Entry 5MTK (X-ray diffraction, 2.53 A resolution); this record covers chains A and B.

[Chain A]
Protein: Caspase-1
Source organism: Homo sapiens
Notes: EC 3.4.22.36
UniProt: P29466 (CASP1_HUMAN); residues 120-297 here = UniProt positions 120-297
Sequence (179 residues; each row starts with the number of its first residue):
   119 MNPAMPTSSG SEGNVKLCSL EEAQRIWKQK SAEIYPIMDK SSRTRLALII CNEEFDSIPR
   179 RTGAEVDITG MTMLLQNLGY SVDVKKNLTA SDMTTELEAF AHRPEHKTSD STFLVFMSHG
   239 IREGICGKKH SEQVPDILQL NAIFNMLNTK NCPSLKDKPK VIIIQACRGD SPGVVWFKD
Not modelled in the structure: 119-127, 146-148, 297
Differences from the reference sequence: initiating methionine (119)
Small-molecule neighbours: N7N ((3S)-3-[[(3S,6S,10AS)-6-(isoquinolin-1-ylcarbonylamino)-5-oxidanylidene-2,3,6,7,8,9,10,10A-octahydro-1H-pyrrolo[1,2-a]azocin-3-yl]carbonylamino]-4-oxidanyl-butanoic acid): R179, S236, H237, Q283, A284, C285
Swiss-Prot annotation at these positions:
  - active site: H237, C285
  - cross-link: K134 (Glycyl lysine isopeptide (Lys-Gly) (interchain with G-Cter in ubiquitin))
  - mutagenesis: C285 (C285A/S: Loss of protease activity. Loss of SPHK2 cleavage and release in apoptotic cells), W294 (W294A: Mediates autoprocessing but is unable to interact with Gasdermin-D (GSDMD) and mediate its cleavage), D297 (D297N: In IDL(uncl); abolished cleavage in the interdomain region; when associated with 315-N-N-316)

[Chain B]
Protein: Caspase-1
Source organism: Homo sapiens
Notes: EC 3.4.22.36
UniProt: P29466 (CASP1_HUMAN); numbering as in UniProt (aligned over 317-404)
Sequence (89 residues; numbered 316 to 404; the number before each row is that of its first residue):
   316 MAIKKAHIEK DFIAFCSSTP DNVSWRHPTM GSVFIGRLIE HMQEYACSCD VEEIFRKVRF
   376 SFEQPDGRAQ MPTTERVTLT RCFYLFPGH
Not modelled in the structure: 316-317
Differences from the reference sequence: initiating methionine (316)
Small-molecule neighbours: N7N ((3S)-3-[[(3S,6S,10AS)-6-(isoquinolin-1-ylcarbonylamino)-5-oxidanylidene-2,3,6,7,8,9,10,10A-octahydro-1H-pyrrolo[1,2-a]azocin-3-yl]carbonylamino]-4-oxidanyl-butanoic acid): V338, S339, W340, R341, H342, P343, V348, R383
Swiss-Prot annotation at these positions:
  - mutagenesis: I318 to K320 (Abolished ability to cleave IL18), I318 (I318N: Mediates autoprocessing but is unable to interact with Gasdermin-D (GSDMD) and mediate its cleavage), K320 (K320A: Abolishes cleavage of Gasdermin-D (GSDMD))

[Interface between chain A and chain B]
Pairs across the interface (113):
  S129(A) with I354(B); Q358(B)
  G131(A) with Q358(B), hydrogen bond (backbone-side chain)
  N132(A) with Q358(B), hydrogen bond (backbone-side chain)
  V133(A) with Q358(B); P402(B), hydrophobic
  K134(A) with Q358(B), hydrogen bond (backbone-backbone); E359(B), salt bridge; C362(B); P402(B)
  L135(A) with C362(B); P402(B); G403(B)
  C136(A) with C362(B), hydrogen bond (side chain-backbone); P402(B), hydrogen bond (backbone-backbone); H404(B)
  L138(A) with H404(B)
  A150(A) with R396(B), hydrogen bond (backbone-side chain)
  E151(A) with R396(B); C397(B), hydrogen bond (backbone-backbone)
  I152(A) with R396(B), hydrogen bond (backbone-side chain); C397(B)
  Y153(A) with D326(B), hydrogen bond; L394(B); T395(B), hydrogen bond (side chain-backbone); R396(B); C397(B), hydrogen bond (backbone-backbone); F398(B), hydrophobic
  I155(A) with Y399(B); F401(B), hydrophobic
  K158(A) with H404(B)
  R161(A) with H404(B), hydrogen bond (side chain-backbone)
  R179(A) with R341(B)
  T180(A) with R341(B); H342(B); P343(B)
  G181(A) with P343(B), hydrogen bond (backbone-backbone); G346(B)
  V184(A) with T344(B); M345(B)
  D185(A) with G346(B); S347(B), hydrogen bond (side chain-backbone); I350(B)
  G188(A) with I354(B)
  M189(A) with I350(B), hydrophobic; L353(B), hydrophobic
  L192(A) with I354(B), hydrophobic; M357(B), hydrophobic; Q358(B)
  Y198(A) with F398(B); L400(B)
  S229(A) with F398(B)
  F231(A) with F398(B), hydrophobic
  R240(A) with P335(B); D336(B)
  N259(A) with R391(B), hydrogen bond
  F262(A) with F327(B), hydrophobic; R391(B)
  L265(A) with F327(B)
  N266(A) with I323(B); F327(B)
  T267(A) with H322(B), hydrogen bond (side chain-backbone); I323(B), hydrogen bond (backbone-backbone)
  K268(A) with I323(B)
  D275(A) with K325(B), salt bridge; D326(B)
  K276(A) with D326(B)
  P277(A) with D326(B); F398(B), hydrophobic
  K278(A) with K325(B), hydrogen bond (side chain-backbone); D326(B), hydrogen bond (backbone-backbone); F327(B); I328(B), hydrogen bond (backbone-backbone)
  V279(A) with I328(B); F370(B), hydrophobic; F398(B), hydrophobic
  I280(A) with I328(B), hydrogen bond (backbone-backbone); A329(B); F330(B), hydrogen bond (backbone-backbone)
  I281(A) with F330(B); F349(B), hydrophobic; F370(B), hydrophobic
  I282(A) with F330(B), hydrogen bond (backbone-backbone); C331(B); S332(B), hydrogen bond (backbone-side chain); F349(B)
  Q283(A) with S332(B); S339(B); S347(B), hydrogen bond; F349(B); I350(B)
  A284(A) with S332(B), hydrogen bond (backbone-side chain); S333(B); S339(B), hydrogen bond (backbone-side chain)
  C285(A) with V338(B), hydrophobic; S339(B)
  R286(A) with S333(B); T334(B); P335(B); D336(B), hydrogen bond (backbone-backbone); N337(B), hydrogen bond (backbone-backbone); T388(B); E390(B), salt bridge
  G287(A) with D336(B); N337(B), hydrogen bond (backbone-backbone); V338(B)
  D288(A) with V338(B)
  S289(A) with D336(B); N337(B); V338(B), hydrogen bond (backbone-backbone)
  P290(A) with A384(B)
  G291(A) with N337(B)
  V292(A) with A384(B), hydrophobic
Other interface residues (no listed pair), chain A (60 interface residues in all): S137, E140, A141, I144, L196, V233, H237, L258, K274
Other interface residues (no listed pair), chain B (54 interface residues in all): A321, E324, A361, S363, V366, P380

[In short]
60 residues of chain A and 54 residues of chain B are in contact, with 31 hydrogen bonds and 3 salt bridges.
Polar contacts include K134(A)-E359(B), D275(A)-K325(B) and R286(A)-E390(B). Compound N7N is bound between
chain A and chain B.
Here chain A is Caspase-1 and chain B is Caspase-1, both from Homo sapiens. Entry 5MTK (Crystal structure of
human Caspase-1 with
(3S,6S,10aS)-N-((2S,3S)-2-hydroxy-5-oxotetrahydrofuran-3-yl)-6-(isoquinoline-1-carboxamido)-5-oxodecahydropyrrolo[1,2-a]azocine-3-carboxamide
(PGE-3935199)) was determined by X-ray diffraction.
